6UE8 - chains C and D of the 10 polymer chains in the assembly; structure by electron microscopy, 3.00 A resolution.

== Chain C ==
Protein: Polymeric immunoglobulin receptor
Organism: Homo sapiens
UniProt: P01833 (PIGR_HUMAN); residues 1-585 here correspond to UniProt positions 19-603 (UniProt number = residue number + 18)
Amino-acid sequence (591 residues; numbered 1 to 591; the number before each row is that of its first residue):
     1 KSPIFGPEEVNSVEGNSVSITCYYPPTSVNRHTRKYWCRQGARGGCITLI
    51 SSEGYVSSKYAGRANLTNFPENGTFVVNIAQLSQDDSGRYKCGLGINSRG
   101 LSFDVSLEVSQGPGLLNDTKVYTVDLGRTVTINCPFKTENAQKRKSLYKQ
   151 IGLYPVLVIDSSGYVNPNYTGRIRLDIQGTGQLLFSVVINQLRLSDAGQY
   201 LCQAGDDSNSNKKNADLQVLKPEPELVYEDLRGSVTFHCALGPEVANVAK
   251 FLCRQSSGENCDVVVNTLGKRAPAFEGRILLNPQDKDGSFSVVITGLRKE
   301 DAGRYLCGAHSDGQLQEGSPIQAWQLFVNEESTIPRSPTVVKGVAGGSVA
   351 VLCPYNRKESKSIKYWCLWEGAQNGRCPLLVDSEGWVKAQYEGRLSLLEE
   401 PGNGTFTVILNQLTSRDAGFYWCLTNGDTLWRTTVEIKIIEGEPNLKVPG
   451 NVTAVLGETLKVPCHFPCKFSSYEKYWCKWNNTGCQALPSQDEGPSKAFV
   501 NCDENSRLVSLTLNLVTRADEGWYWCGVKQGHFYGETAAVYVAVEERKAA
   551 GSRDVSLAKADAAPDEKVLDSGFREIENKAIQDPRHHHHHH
Unresolved in the structure: 1, 490-498, 546-591
Differences from the reference sequence: expression tag (586-591)
Disulfide bonds: Cys-22/Cys-92, Cys-134/Cys-202, Cys-239/Cys-307, Cys-253/Cys-261, Cys-367/Cys-377, Cys-464/Cys-526, Cys-478/Cys-485
Covalent attachments: N-acetylglucosamine (NAG) linked to Asn-65, Asn-72
Curated features (UniProtKB/Swiss-Prot):
  - glycosylation (N-linked (GlcNAc...) asparagine): Asn-65, Asn-72, Asn-117, Asn-168, Asn-403, Asn-451 (complex), Asn-481

== Chain D ==
Protein: Immunoglobulin J chain
Organism: Homo sapiens
UniProt: P01591 (IGJ_HUMAN); residues 1-137 here correspond to UniProt positions 23-159 (UniProt number = residue number + 22)
Amino-acid sequence (137 residues; each row starts with the number of its first residue):
     1 QEDERIVLVDNKCKCARITSRIIRSSEDPNEDIVERNIRIIVPLNNRENI
    51 SDPTSPLRTRFVYHLSDLCKKCDPTEVELDNQIVTATQSNICDEDSATET
   101 CYTYDRNKCYTAVVPLVYGGETKMVETALTPDACYPD
Unresolved in the structure: 1-3, 95-96
Disulfide bonds: Cys-13/Cys-101, Cys-72/Cys-92, Cys-109/Cys-134
Covalent attachments: N-acetylglucosamine (NAG) linked to Asn-49
Curated features (UniProtKB/Swiss-Prot):
  - modified residue: Gln-1 (Pyrrolidone carboxylic acid)
  - glycosylation: Asn-49 (N-linked (GlcNAc...) (complex) asparagine)

== How chain C and chain D interact ==
Contacting residue pairs (9):
  Val-29(C) with Arg-106(D); Asp-132(D)
  Asn-30(C) with Arg-106(D), hydrogen bond
  His-32(C) with Asp-132(D); Tyr-135(D); Asp-137(D), salt bridge
  Thr-33(C) with Asp-132(D), hydrogen bond
  Leu-101(C) with Arg-106(D)
  Lys-342(C) with Glu-78(D), salt bridge
Other interface residues (no listed pair), chain C (10 interface residues in all): Ser-28, Arg-31, Ile-440, Lys-469
Other interface residues (no listed pair), chain D (9 interface residues in all): Asn-81, Gln-82, Asn-107, Ala-133

== Overview ==
10 residues of chain C face 9 of chain D across their interface, with 2 hydrogen bonds and 2 salt bridges.
Polar pairs include His-32(C)/Asp-137(D), Lys-342(C)/Glu-78(D) and Asn-30(C)/Arg-106(D). N-acetylglucosamine
is covalently linked to Asn-65(C) and Asn-72(C). Covalently linked N-acetylglucosamine: at Asn-49(D).
Here chain C is Polymeric immunoglobulin receptor and chain D is Immunoglobulin J chain, both from Homo
sapiens. Entry 6UE8 (Structure of tetrameric sIgA complex (Class 1)) was determined by electron microscopy
(same publication as 6UE7, 6UE9 and 6UEA).
